Entry 8T0L (electron microscopy, 3.62 A resolution); this record covers chains I and F of the 8 polymer chains in the assembly.

# Chain I
Molecule: DNA-directed RNA polymerase subunit beta
Organism: Escherichia coli
Reference sequence: C3SIA7 (C3SIA7_ECOLX); residues 2-1341 here = UniProt positions 2-1341
Amino-acid sequence (1340 residues; each row starts with the number of its first residue):
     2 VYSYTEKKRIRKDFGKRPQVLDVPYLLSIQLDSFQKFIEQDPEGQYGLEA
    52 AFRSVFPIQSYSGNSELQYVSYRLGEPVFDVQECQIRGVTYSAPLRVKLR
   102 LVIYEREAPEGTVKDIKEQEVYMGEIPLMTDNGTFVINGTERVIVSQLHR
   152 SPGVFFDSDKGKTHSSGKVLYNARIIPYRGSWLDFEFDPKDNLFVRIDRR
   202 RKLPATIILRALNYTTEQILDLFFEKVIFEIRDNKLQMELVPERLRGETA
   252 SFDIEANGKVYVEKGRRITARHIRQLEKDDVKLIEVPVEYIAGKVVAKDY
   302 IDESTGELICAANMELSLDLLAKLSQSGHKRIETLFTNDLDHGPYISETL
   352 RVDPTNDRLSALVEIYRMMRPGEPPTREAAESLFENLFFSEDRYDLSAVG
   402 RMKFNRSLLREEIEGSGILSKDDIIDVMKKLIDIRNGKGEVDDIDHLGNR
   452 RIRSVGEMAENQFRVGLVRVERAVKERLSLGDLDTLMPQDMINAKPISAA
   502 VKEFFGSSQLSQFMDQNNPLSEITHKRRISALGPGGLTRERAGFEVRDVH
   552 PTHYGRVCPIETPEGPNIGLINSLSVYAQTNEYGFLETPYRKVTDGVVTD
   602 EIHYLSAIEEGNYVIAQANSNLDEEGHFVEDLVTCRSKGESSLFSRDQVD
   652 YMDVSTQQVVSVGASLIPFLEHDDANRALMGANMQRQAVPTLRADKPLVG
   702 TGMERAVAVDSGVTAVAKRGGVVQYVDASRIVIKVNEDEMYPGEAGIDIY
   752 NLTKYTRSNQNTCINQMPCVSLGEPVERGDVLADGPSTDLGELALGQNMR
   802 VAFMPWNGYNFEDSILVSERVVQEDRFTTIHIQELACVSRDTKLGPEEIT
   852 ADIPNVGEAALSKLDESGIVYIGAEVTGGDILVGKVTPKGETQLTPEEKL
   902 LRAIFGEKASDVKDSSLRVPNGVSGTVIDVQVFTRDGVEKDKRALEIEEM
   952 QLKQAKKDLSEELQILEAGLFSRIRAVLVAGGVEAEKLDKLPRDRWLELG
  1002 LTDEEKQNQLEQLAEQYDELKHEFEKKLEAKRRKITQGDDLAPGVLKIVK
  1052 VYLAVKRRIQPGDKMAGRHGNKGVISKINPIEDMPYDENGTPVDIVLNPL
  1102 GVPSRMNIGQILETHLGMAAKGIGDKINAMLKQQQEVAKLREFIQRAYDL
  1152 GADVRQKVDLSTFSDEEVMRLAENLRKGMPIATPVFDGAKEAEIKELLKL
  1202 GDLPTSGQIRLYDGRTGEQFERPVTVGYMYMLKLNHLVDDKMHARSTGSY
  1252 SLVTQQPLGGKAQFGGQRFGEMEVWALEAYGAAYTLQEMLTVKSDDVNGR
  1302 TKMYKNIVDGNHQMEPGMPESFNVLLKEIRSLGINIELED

# Chain F
Molecule: RNA polymerase-associated protein RapA
Organism: Escherichia coli
Notes: EC 3.6.4.-
Reference sequence: B7MAI2 (RAPA_ECO45); residues 2-967 here = UniProt positions 2-967
Amino-acid sequence (966 residues; numbered 2 to 967; the number before each row is that of its first residue):
     2 PFTLGQRWISDTESELGLGTVVAVDARTVTLLFPSTGENRLYARSDSPVT
    52 RVMFNPGDTITSHDGWQMQVEEVKEENGLLTYIGTRLDTEESGVALREVF
   102 LDSKLVFSKPQDRLFAGQIDRMDRFALRYRARKYSSEQFRMPASGLRGQR
   152 TSLIPHQLNIAHDVGRRHAPRVLLADEVGLGKTIEAGMILHQQLLSGAAE
   202 RVLIIVPETLQHQWLVEMLRRFNLRFALFDDERYAEAQHDAYNPFDTEQL
   252 VICSLDFARRSKQRLEHLCEAEWDLLVVDEAHHLVWSEDAPSREYQAIEQ
   302 LAEHVPGVLLLTATPEQLGMESHFARLRLLDPNRFHDFAQFVEEQKNYRP
   352 VADAVAMLLAGNKLSNDELNMLGEMIGEQDIEPLLQAANSDSEDAQSARQ
   402 ELVSMLMDRHGASRVLFRNTRNGVKGAPKRELHTIKLPLPTQYQTAIKVS
   452 GIMGARKSAEDRARDMLYPERIYQEFEGDNATWWNFDPRVEWLMGYLTSH
   502 RSQKVLVICAKAATALQLEQVLREREGIRAAVFHEGMSIIERDRAAAWFA
   552 EEDTGAQVLLCSEIGSEGRNFQFASHMVMFDLPFNPDLLEQRIGALDRIG
   602 QAHDIQIHVPYLEKTAQSVLVRWYHEGLDAFEHTCPTGATIYDSVYNDLI
   652 NYLASPDQTEGFDDLIKNCREQHEALKAQLEQGADRLLEIHSNGGEKAQA
   702 LAESIEEQDDDTALIAFAMNLFDAIGINQDDRGDNMIVLTPSDHMLVPDF
   752 PGLSEDGITITFDREVALAREDAQFITWEHPLIRNGLDLILSGDTGSSTI
   802 SLLKNKALPVGTLLVELIYVVEAQAPKQLQLNRFLPPTPVRMLLDKNGNN
   852 LAAQVEFETFNRQLNAVNRHTGSKLVNAVQQDVHAILQLGEAQIEKSARA
   902 LIDAARNEADEKLSAELSRLEALRAVNPNIRDDELTAIESNRQQVMESLD
   952 QAGWRLDALRLIVVTH
Construct notes: conflict A144 (Tyr in B7MAI2), A413 (Thr in B7MAI2), A428 (Phe in B7MAI2), A596 (Arg in B7MAI2), A640 (Arg in B7MAI2), A685 (Arg in B7MAI2), A714 (Asn in B7MAI2), A725 (Ile in B7MAI2)
Small-molecule neighbours:
  - ADP (adenosine-5'-diphosphate): T152, S153, I155, Q158, V179, G180, L181, G182, K183, T184, I185, Q214, E218, R222, N571, Q573, R599, I600, L769
  - aluminium fluoride (AF3): V179, G180, K183, T184, L211, E281, A314, G569, R599

# Chain I / chain F interface
Pairs across the interface (24; chain I residue first):
  I854(I) - R733(F)
  P855(I) - R733(F)
  N856(I) - R733(F)
  N856(I) - V739(F)
  V857(I) - R733(F)  hydrogen bond (backbone-side chain)
  K890(I) - D757(F)
  L901(I) - H213(F)
  L901(I) - L216(F)  hydrophobic
  L902(I) - L220(F)  hydrophobic
  A904(I) - I541(F)  hydrophobic
  I905(I) - H213(F)
  I905(I) - V217(F)  hydrophobic
  F906(I) - A548(F)  hydrophobic
  E908(I) - R221(F)
  E908(I) - E772(F)
  E908(I) - D773(F)  hydrogen bond (backbone-backbone)
  K909(I) - D773(F)
  A910(I) - R771(F)
  A910(I) - D773(F)
  S911(I) - D773(F)  hydrogen bond
  T1302(I) - D744(F)
  Y1305(I) - H745(F)  hydrogen bond
  K1306(I) - H745(F)  hydrogen bond (side chain-backbone)
  K1306(I) - M746(F)  hydrogen bond (side chain-backbone)
Other interface residues (no listed pair), chain I (20 interface residues in all): Q894, E898, K914
Other interface residues (no listed pair), chain F (23 interface residues in all): R226, D544, D731, L747, S755, G758, T760

# In short
20 residues of chain I and 23 residues of chain F are in contact, with 6 hydrogen bonds. Polar pairs include
V857(I)-R733(F), S911(I)-D773(F) and Y1305(I)-H745(F). Bound to chain F: ADP and aluminium fluoride.
Chain I is DNA-directed RNA polymerase subunit beta and chain F is RNA polymerase-associated protein RapA,
both from Escherichia coli; the structure, E. coli Sw2/Snf2 ATPase RapA bound to both ADP-AlF3 and
reconstituted E. coli RNA polymerase post-termination ..., was determined by electron microscopy together with
8SZW, 8T00 and 8T02 from the same study.
